Entry 9IBX (electron microscopy, 2.54 A resolution); this record covers chains A and C of the 5 polymer chains in the assembly.

Chain A:
Name: DNA polymerase subunit gamma-1
Source organism: Mus musculus
Notes: EC 2.7.7.7
UniProt: Q75WC0 (Q75WC0_MOUSE); residue numbers follow UniProt; this construct covers 26-1217
Sequence (1199 residues; each row starts with the number of its first residue):
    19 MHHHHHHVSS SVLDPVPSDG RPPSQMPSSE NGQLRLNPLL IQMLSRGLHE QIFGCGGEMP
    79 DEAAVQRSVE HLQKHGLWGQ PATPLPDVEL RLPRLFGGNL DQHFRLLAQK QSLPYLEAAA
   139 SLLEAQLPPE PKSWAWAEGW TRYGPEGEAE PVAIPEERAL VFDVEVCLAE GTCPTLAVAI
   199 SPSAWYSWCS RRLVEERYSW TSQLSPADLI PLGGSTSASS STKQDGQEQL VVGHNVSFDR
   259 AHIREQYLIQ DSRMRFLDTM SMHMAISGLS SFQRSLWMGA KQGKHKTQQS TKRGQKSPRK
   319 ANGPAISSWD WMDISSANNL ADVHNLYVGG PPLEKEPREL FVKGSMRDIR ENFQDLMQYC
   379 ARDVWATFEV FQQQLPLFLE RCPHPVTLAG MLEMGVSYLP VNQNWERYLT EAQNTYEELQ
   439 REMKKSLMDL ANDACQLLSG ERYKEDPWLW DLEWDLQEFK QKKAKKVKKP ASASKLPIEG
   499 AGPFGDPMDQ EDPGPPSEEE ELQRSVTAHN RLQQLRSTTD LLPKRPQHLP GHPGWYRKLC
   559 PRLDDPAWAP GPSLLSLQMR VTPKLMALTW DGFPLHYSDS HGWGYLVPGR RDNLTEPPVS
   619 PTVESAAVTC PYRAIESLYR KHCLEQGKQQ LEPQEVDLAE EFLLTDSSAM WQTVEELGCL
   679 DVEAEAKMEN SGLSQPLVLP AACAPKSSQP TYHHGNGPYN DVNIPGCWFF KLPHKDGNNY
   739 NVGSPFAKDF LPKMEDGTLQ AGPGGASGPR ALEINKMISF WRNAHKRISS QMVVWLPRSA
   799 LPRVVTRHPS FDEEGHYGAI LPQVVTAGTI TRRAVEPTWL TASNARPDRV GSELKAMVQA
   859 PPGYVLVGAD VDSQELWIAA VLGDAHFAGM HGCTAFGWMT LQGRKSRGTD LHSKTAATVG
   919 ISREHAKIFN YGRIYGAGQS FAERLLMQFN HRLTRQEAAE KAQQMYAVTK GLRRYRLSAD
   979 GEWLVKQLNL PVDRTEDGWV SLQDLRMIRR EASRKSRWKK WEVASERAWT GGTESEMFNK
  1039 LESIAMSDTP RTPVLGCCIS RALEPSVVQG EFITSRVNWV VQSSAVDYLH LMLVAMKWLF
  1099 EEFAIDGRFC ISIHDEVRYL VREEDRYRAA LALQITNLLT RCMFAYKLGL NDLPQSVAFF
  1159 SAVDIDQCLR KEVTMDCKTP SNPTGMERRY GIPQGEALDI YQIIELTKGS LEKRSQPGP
Disordered / not traced: 19-50, 232-245, 300-325, 481-507, 611-625, 648-708, 967-1028, 1212-1217
Construct notes: initiating methionine (19); expression tag (20-25)
Ion coordination: Ca2+: Asp-868, Val-869, Asp-1113 (together with 2'-deoxycytidine-5'-triphosphate)
Residues lining bound ligands: 2'-deoxycytidine-5'-triphosphate (DCP): Arg-831, Asp-868, Val-869, Asp-870, Ser-871, Gln-872, Glu-873, His-910, Arg-921, Lys-925, Ile-926, Tyr-929, Tyr-933, Asp-1113
Reported in the primary citation:
  - mutagenesis - A449T, W726S/E1121G, G826S, Y933C: decreased catalytic activity

Chain C:
Name: DNA polymerase subunit gamma-2
Source organism: Homo sapiens
Notes: engineered mutation(s): A169T
UniProt: Q9UHN1 (DPOG2_HUMAN); residue numbers follow UniProt; this construct covers 26-485
Sequence (467 residues; numbered 25 to 491; the number before each row is that of its first residue):
    25 MDAGQPELLT ERSSPKGGHV KSHAELEGNG EHPEAPGSGE GSEALLEICQ RRHFLSGSKQ
    85 QLSRDSLLSG CHPGFGPLGV ELRKNLAAEW WTSVVVFREQ VFPVDALHHK PGPLLPGDSA
   145 FRLVSAETLR EILQDKELSK EQLVTFLENV LKTSGKLREN LLHGALEHYV NCLDLVNKRL
   205 PYGLAQIGVC FHPVFDTKQI RNGVKSIGEK TEASLVWFTP PRTSNQWLDF WLRHRLQWWR
   265 KFAMSPSNFS SSDCQDEEGR KGNKLYYNFP WGKELIETLW NLGDHELLHM YPGNVSKLHG
   325 RDGRKNVVPC VLSVNGDLDR GMLAYLYDSF QLTENSFTRK KNLHRKVLKL HPCLAPIKVA
   385 LDVGRGPTLE LRQVCQGLFN ELLENGISVW PGYLETMQSS LEQLYSKYDE MSILFTVLVT
   445 ETTLENGLIH LRSRDTTMKE MMHISKLKDF LIKYISSAKN VHHHHHH
Disordered / not traced: 25-66, 139-177, 219-229, 355-368, 483-491
Construct notes: initiating methionine (25); variant Thr-169 (Ala in Q9UHN1); expression tag (486-491)
Curated features (UniProtKB/Swiss-Prot):
  - modified residue: Ser-38 (Phosphoserine)
  - natural variant: Arg-182 (R182W: In MTDPS16), Gly-416 (G416A: No functional deficit), Asp-433 (D433Y: In MTDPS16B), Gly-451 (G451E: In PEOA4)

Interface between chain A and chain C:
Pairs across the interface (24; chain A residue first):
  Arg-215(A) with Leu-448(C); Glu-449(C)
  Tyr-216(A) with Thr-447(C); Leu-448(C), hydrogen bond (backbone-backbone); Glu-449(C), hydrogen bond (backbone-backbone); Asn-450(C); Gly-451(C); Ile-468(C)
  Ser-217(A) with Leu-448(C), hydrogen bond (backbone-backbone)
  Gln-508(A) with Gly-327(C)
  Glu-509(A) with Arg-246(C), salt bridge; Gly-327(C)
  Asp-510(A) with Arg-246(C); Thr-247(C), hydrogen bond; Trp-251(C), hydrogen bond; Asp-326(C)
  Gly-512(A) with Trp-251(C)
  Pro-513(A) with Gln-250(C); Trp-251(C), hydrophobic; Phe-254(C), hydrophobic
  Pro-514(A) with Phe-254(C)
  Glu-519(A) with Phe-254(C); His-258(C), salt bridge
  His-814(A) with Leu-393(C)
Interface residues without a listed pair, chain A (13 interface residues in all): Glu-214, Thr-219
Interface residues without a listed pair, chain C (21 interface residues in all): Pro-205, Thr-243, Pro-244, Glu-394, Val-398, His-467

Summary:
The interface between chain A and chain C involves 13 residues on one side and 21 on the other; the contacts
include 5 hydrogen bonds and 2 salt bridges. Polar contacts include Glu-509(A)/Arg-246(C),
Glu-519(A)/His-258(C) and Asp-510(A)/Thr-247(C). Ligands of chain A: 2'-deoxycytidine-5'-triphosphate. From
the paper: A449T, W726S/E1121G and G826S of chain A, among others, reduce catalytic activity.
Chain A is DNA polymerase subunit gamma-1 (Mus musculus) and chain C is DNA polymerase subunit gamma-2 (Homo
sapiens); the structure, Chimeric mitochondrial DNA polymerase gamma ternary complex (mAhB) in replication
conformer, was determined by electron microscopy together with 9G74, 9G75, 9G77, 9IBZ, 9IC0, 9IC1 and 9IC3
from the same study.
